PDB entry 7MUD | electron microscopy, 2.80 A resolution | chains FL and FM of the 130 polymer chains in the assembly

# Chain FL
Name: Outer membrane protein, OmpA family protein
Source organism: Legionella pneumophila
UniProt: Q5ZXS4 (Q5ZXS4_LEGPH); residue numbers follow UniProt; this construct covers 1-249
Sequence (249 residues; each row starts with the number of its first residue):
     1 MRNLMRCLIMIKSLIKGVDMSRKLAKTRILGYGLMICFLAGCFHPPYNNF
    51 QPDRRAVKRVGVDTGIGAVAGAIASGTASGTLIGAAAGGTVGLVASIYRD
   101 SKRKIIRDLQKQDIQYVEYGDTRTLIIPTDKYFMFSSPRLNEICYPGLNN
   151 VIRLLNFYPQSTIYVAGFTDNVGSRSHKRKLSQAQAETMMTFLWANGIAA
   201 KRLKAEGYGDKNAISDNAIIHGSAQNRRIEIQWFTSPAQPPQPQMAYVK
Not modelled in the structure: 1-41, 66-87, 235-249

# Chain FM
Name: DUF2807 domain-containing protein
Source organism: Legionella pneumophila
UniProt: A0A2S6F0F8 (A0A2S6F0F8_LEGPN); residue numbers follow UniProt; this construct covers 1-320
Sequence (320 residues; row label = number of the first residue in the row):
     1 MLKRCYLLILLMFVLASCAHHKPQTPPAEVKKQGTSSTRQFRQVSSFNQI
    51 VVQGRLNVNLHTGYNKPEVMLRGDPRDLVQVRTIVKQNTLYVSLGQGYPD
   101 YGAVTVDIKTKFLNRFRYEGAGVVTGNNLRTSYLDLYLANEGTTRLAGNI
   151 GLQKLEAVGNGVTQINGVSSRNLQIVLKGDPKVLISGFVNLRQLDMYGKG
   201 TLSLYWIKSDTLTIRAKKAAKIQLAGIVNRLDVELWDFAQFKGKYLRAQR
   251 SFVKTHDKSVAEISAVNHQSSLATDASDIYYYNLSKTRADFMAFNGSVLD
   301 MREWGQSDLKDFDRYNKQFP
Not modelled in the structure: 1-28

# Interface between chain FL and chain FM
Residue-residue contacts (29):
  Asn49(FL) - Ala293(FM)  hydrogen bond (side chain-backbone)
  Asn49(FL) - Phe294(FM)
  Phe50(FL) - Leu272(FM)  hydrophobic
  Phe50(FL) - Phe291(FM)  hydrophobic
  Phe50(FL) - Met292(FM)
  Ser136(FL) - Arg314(FM)  hydrogen bond
  Pro138(FL) - Arg314(FM)
  Pro138(FL) - Tyr315(FM)
  Pro138(FL) - Gln318(FM)
  Arg139(FL) - Lys317(FM)
  Arg139(FL) - Gln318(FM)
  Arg139(FL) - Phe319(FM)
  His177(FL) - Tyr315(FM)  hydrogen bond
  Lys180(FL) - Tyr315(FM)
  Leu181(FL) - Tyr315(FM)
  Glu187(FL) - Arg250(FM)  salt bridge
  Glu187(FL) - His268(FM)  salt bridge
  Glu187(FL) - Thr287(FM)
  Thr188(FL) - Gln318(FM)
  Met190(FL) - Arg250(FM)
  Met190(FL) - Phe252(FM)  hydrophobic
  Thr191(FL) - Ser270(FM)  hydrogen bond
  Thr191(FL) - Ala289(FM)
  Thr191(FL) - Phe291(FM)
  Trp194(FL) - Phe252(FM)
  Trp194(FL) - Val253(FM)
  Trp194(FL) - Lys254(FM)
  Trp194(FL) - Ser270(FM)
  Ala200(FL) - Arg230(FM)  hydrogen bond (backbone-side chain)
Interface residues without a listed pair, chain FL (21 interface residues in all): Tyr47, Gln51, Gln183, Ala184, Phe192, Ala195, Lys201
Interface residues without a listed pair, chain FM (21 interface residues in all): Asp232, Ser271

# Overview
The chain FL/chain FM interface involves 21 residues from each chain, with 5 hydrogen bonds and 2 salt
bridges. Among the polar pairs are Glu187(FL)-Arg250(FM), Glu187(FL)-His268(FM) and Asn49(FL)-Ala293(FM).
Chain FL is Outer membrane protein, OmpA family protein and chain FM is DUF2807 domain-containing protein,
both from Legionella pneumophila; the structure, Legionella pneumophila Dot/Icm T4SS OMC, was determined by
electron microscopy, deposited together with 7MUC, 7MUE, 7MUQ, 7MUS, 7MUV, 7MUW and 7MUY.
